Entry 6XVA (X-ray diffraction, 2.30 A resolution); this record covers chain A.

Chain A:
Protein: Mast/stem cell growth factor receptor Kit
Source organism: Homo sapiens
Notes: EC 2.7.10.1; fragment: protein kinase domain (551-934 del[688-755])
UniProtKB: P10721 (KIT_HUMAN); numbering as in UniProt; present here: 551-687, 766-934
Sequence (328 residues; each row starts with the number of its first residue; note: 60 numbers in that range are skipped by the numbering (no residue carries them; nothing is unmodelled there)):
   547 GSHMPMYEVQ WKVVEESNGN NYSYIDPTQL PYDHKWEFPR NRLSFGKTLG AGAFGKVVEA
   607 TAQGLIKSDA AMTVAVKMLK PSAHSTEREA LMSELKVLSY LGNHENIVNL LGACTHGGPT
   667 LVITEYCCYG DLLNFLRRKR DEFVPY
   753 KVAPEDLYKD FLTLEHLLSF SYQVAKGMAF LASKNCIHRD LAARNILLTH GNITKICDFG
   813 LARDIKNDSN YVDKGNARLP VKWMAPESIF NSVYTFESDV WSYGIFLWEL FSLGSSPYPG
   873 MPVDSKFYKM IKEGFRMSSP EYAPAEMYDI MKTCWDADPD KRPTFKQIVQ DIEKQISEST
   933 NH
Not modelled in the structure: 547-568, 753-761, 932-934
Differences from the reference sequence: expression tag (547-550); engineered mutation Ser563 (Ile in P10721), Ser569 (Val in P10721), Gln609 (Tyr in P10721), Ser631 (Leu in P10721), Glu651 (Met in P10721), His662 (Ile in P10721), His768 (Asp in P10721), Asn804 (Arg in P10721), Asp825 (Val in P10721), Ser844 (Cys in P10721), Ser890 (Leu in P10721), Tyr894 (His in P10721), Asp912 (Leu in P10721), Asp923 (Leu in P10721); linker (688-692, 753-765)
Swiss-Prot annotation at these positions:
  - region: Tyr568, Tyr570 (Important for interaction with phosphotyrosine-binding proteins)
  - binding site (Mg(2+)): Tyr568, Asn797, Asp810
  - binding site (ATP): Gly596 to Val603, Lys623, Glu671 to Asp677, Arg796
  - modified residue: Tyr553 (Phosphotyrosine), Tyr568 (Phosphotyrosine), Tyr570 (Phosphotyrosine), Ser821 (Phosphoserine), Tyr823 (Phosphotyrosine), Ser891 (Phosphoserine), Tyr900 (Phosphotyrosine)
  - active site: Asp792 (Proton acceptor)
Residues lining bound ligands: O2K (N-[[3-[2-[3-methoxy-5-(7-methoxyquinolin-4-yl)oxy-pyridin-2-yl]ethanoylamino]-5-methyl-phenyl]methyl]propanamide): Leu595, Val603, Ala621, Val622, Lys623, Ser639, Glu640, Val643, Leu644, Leu647, Ile653, Val654, Val668, Thr670, Glu671, Tyr672, Cys673, Cys674, Gly676, Leu783, Leu799, Ile808, Cys809, Asp810, Phe811
What the authors report for this chain:
  - binding site for O2K: Pro573, Asp810

In short:
Bound to chain A: compound O2K. From UniProt: 3 Mg2+-binding residues, 17 ATP-binding residues and active-site
residue Asp792. The paper reports a binding site for O2K at Pro573 and Asp810.
Chain A is Mast/stem cell growth factor receptor Kit (Homo sapiens); the structure, Crystal structure of the
kinase domain of human c-KIT in complex with a type-II inhibitor bearing ..., was determined by X-ray
diffraction (same publication as 6XV9, 6XVB, 6XVJ and 6XVK).
